Entry 1FDO (X-ray diffraction, 2.80 A resolution); this record covers chain A.

# Chain A
Protein: Formate dehydrogenase H
Source organism: Escherichia coli
Notes: EC 1.2.1.2
UniProt: P07658 (FDHF_ECOLI); residue numbers follow UniProt; this construct covers 1-715
Amino-acid sequence (715 residues; row label = number of the first residue in the row):
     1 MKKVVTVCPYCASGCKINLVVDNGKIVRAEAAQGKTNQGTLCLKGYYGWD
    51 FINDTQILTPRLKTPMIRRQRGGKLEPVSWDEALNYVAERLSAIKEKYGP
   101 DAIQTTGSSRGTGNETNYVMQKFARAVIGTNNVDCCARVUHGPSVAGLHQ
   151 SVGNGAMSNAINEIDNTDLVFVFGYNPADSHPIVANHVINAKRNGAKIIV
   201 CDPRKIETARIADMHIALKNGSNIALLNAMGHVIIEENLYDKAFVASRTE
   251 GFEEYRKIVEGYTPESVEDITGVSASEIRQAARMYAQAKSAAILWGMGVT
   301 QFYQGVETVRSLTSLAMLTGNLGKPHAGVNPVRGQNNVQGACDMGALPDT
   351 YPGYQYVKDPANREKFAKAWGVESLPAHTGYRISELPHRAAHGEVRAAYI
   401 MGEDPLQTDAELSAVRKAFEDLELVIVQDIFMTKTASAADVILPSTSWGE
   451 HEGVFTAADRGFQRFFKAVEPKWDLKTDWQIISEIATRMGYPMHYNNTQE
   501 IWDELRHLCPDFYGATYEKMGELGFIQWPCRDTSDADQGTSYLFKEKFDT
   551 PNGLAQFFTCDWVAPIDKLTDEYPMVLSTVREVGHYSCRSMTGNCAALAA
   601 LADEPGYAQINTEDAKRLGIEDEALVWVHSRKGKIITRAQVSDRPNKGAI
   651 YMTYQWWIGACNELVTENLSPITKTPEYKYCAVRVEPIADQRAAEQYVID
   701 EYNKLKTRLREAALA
Modified positions: Sec140 (selenocysteine)
Swiss-Prot annotation at these positions:
  - active site: K44 (Electron donor/acceptor), Sec140 (Proton donor/acceptor)
  - binding site ([4Fe-4S] cluster): C8, C11, C15, C42
  - binding site (Mo-bis(molybdopterin guanine dinucleotide)): R110, Sec140, N176, D179, S180, C201, D202, R204, G221, N223, M297, Q335, D404, T408, Q428, D429, S445, D478, R581, E582 and 4 more in UniProt
  - site (Important for catalytic activity): H141, R333
Ion coordination: 4Fe-4S cluster Fe: C8, C11, C15, C42; molybdenum(VI) ion: Sec140 (together with molybdopterin guanosine dinucleotide)
Ligand contacts:
  - molybdopterin guanosine dinucleotide (MGD; 2-amino-5,6-dimercapto-7-methyl-3,7,8a,9-tetrahydro-8-oxa-1,3,9,10-tetraaza-anthracen-4-one guanosine dinucleotide), molecule 1: C11, K44, Sec140, F173, G174, Y175, N176, D179, S180, H181, C201, D202, P203, R204, I206, L218, N220, G221, S222, N223, G296, M297, G298, F302, G334, Q335, S578, T579, V580, R581, E582, V583, G584, H585, Y586, S587, Y651, Y654, Q655, K679
  - molybdopterin guanosine dinucleotide (MGD), molecule 2: S108, R110, G111, T112, C136, V139, Sec140, M297, Q301, Q335, M401, G402, E403, D404, T408, Q428, D429, I430, F431, T433, S445, T446, S447, H451, D478, T579, V580, R581, S587, C588, S590, M591, Y654, C661, N662, Y678, K679
  - 4Fe-4S cluster (SF4): C8, Y10, C11, S13, G14, C15, L41, C42, K44, G45, P182, I183
From the paper describing this entry:
  - conformationally variable residues (side-chain flip): R333
  - catalytic residues: H141, R333 (proposed by the authors, not directly observed)

# In short
Chain A binds 4Fe-4S cluster and molybdopterin guanosine dinucleotide. The 4Fe-4S cluster Fe site is built by
C8, C11, C15 and C42. From UniProt: active-site residues K44 and Sec140, 4 [4Fe-4S] cluster-binding residues
and 24 Mo-bis(molybdopterin guanine dinucleotide)-binding residues. The paper reports catalytic residues H141
and R333; conformational variability at R333.
Chain A is Formate dehydrogenase H (Escherichia coli); the structure, Oxidized form of formate dehydrogenase H
from E. coli, was determined by X-ray diffraction together with 1AA6 and 1FDI from the same study.
